Entry 8HRR (X-ray diffraction, 2.00 A resolution); this record covers chains A and B.

Chain A (and B):
Protein: Glyceraldehyde-3-phosphate dehydrogenase
Source organism: Corynebacterium glutamicum ATCC 13032
Notes: EC 1.2.1.12; chain B of this document is another copy of the same molecule, construct and numbering; everything in this record applies to it too
UniProtKB: Q01651 (G3P_CORGL); residues 1-334 here = UniProt positions 1-334
Chain sequence (342 residues; numbered 1 to 342; the number before each row is that of its first residue):
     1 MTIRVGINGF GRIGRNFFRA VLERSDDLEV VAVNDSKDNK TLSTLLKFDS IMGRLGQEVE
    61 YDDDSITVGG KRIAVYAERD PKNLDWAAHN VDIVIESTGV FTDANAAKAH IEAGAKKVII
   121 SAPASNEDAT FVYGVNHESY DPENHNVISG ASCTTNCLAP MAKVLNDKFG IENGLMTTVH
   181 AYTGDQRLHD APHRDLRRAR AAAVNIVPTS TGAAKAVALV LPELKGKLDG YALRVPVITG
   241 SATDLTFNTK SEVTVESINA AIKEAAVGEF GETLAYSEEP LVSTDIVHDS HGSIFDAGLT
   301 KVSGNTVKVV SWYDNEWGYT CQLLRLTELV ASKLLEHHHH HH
Unresolved in the structure: 1, 337-342 (chain B: 1, 338-342)
Differences from the reference sequence: engineered mutation Ser36 (Leu in Q01651), Lys37 (Thr in Q01651), Val100 (Phe in Q01651); expression tag (335-342)
Small-molecule neighbours: NADP (NAP; NADP nicotinamide-adenine-dinucleotide phosphate): Asn8, Gly9, Phe10, Gly11, Arg12, Ile13, Asn34, Asp35, Ser36, Lys37, Glu78, Arg79, Ser97, Thr98, Gly99, Val100, Phe101, Thr102, Ser121, Ala122, Ser152, Cys153, His180, Thr183, Pro192, Asn315, Glu316, Tyr319
Curated features (UniProtKB/Swiss-Prot):
  - active site: Cys153 (Nucleophile)
  - binding site (NAD(+)): Arg12, Ile13, Asp35, Arg79, Ser121, Asn315
  - binding site (D-glyceraldehyde 3-phosphate): Ser152 to Thr154, Thr183, Arg198, Thr211, Gly212, Arg234
  - site: His180 (Activates thiol group during catalysis)

How chain A and chain B interact:
Pairs across the interface (14; chain A residue first):
  Thr44(A) - Pro280(B)
  Phe48(A) - Glu279(B)
  Phe48(A) - Asp285(B)
  Ser50(A) - Thr284(B)  hydrogen bond
  Arg54(A) - Asp285(B)
  Arg54(A) - Asp289(B)  salt bridge
  Glu279(A) - Phe48(B)
  Glu279(A) - Arg54(B)  salt bridge
  Pro280(A) - Thr44(B)
  Leu281(A) - Arg54(B)
  Thr284(A) - Ser50(B)  hydrogen bond
  Asp285(A) - Phe48(B)
  Asp285(A) - Arg54(B)  hydrogen bond (backbone-side chain)
  Asp289(A) - Arg54(B)  salt bridge
Interface residues without a listed pair, chain A (12 interface residues in all): Asp49, Ile286
Interface residues without a listed pair, chain B (11 interface residues in all): Asp49, Leu281

Overview:
Chain A and chain B form an interface of 12 and 11 residues respectively; the contacts include 3 hydrogen
bonds and 3 salt bridges. Among the polar pairs are Arg54(A)-Asp289(B), Glu279(A)-Arg54(B) and
Ser50(A)-Thr284(B). Bound to chain A: NADP.
Chain A and chain B are both Glyceraldehyde-3-phosphate dehydrogenase (Corynebacterium glutamicum ATCC 13032);
the structure, Crystal structure of glyceraldehyde-3-phosphate dehydrogenase from Corynebacterium glutamicum
ATCC13032 (L36S/T37K/F100V) in complex with NADP, was determined by X-ray diffraction (same publication as
8HRO, 8HRP, 8HRQ, 8HRS and 8HRT).
